7S9O - chains A and P of the 4 polymer chains in the assembly; structure by X-ray diffraction, 2.23 A resolution.

Chain A:
Protein: DNA polymerase beta
Source organism: Homo sapiens
Notes: EC 2.7.7.7, 4.2.99.-
Reference sequence: P06746 (DPOLB_HUMAN); residue numbers follow UniProt; this construct covers 1-335
Chain sequence (335 residues; numbered 1 to 335; the number before each row is that of its first residue):
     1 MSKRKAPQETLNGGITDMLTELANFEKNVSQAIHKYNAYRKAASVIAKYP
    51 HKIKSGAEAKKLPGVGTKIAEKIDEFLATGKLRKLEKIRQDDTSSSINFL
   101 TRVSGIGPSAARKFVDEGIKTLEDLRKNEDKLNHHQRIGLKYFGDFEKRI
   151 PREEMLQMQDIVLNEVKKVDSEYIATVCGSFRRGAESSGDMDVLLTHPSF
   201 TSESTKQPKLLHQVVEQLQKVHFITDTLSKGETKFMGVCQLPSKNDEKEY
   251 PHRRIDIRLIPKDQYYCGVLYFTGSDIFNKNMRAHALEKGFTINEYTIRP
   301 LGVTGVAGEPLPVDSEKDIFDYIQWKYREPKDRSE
Disordered / not traced: 1-6, 205-206
Bound ions: Na+ site 1: Thr-101, Val-103, Ile-106 (shared with DG9(P) of chain P); Na+ site 2 near Thr-101 (its only coordinating residue here); Na+ site 3: Ile-106 (shared with DG9(P) of chain P)
UniProt features mapped onto this chain:
  - region: Arg-183 to Asp-192 (DNA-binding)
  - active site: Lys-72 (Nucleophile)
  - binding site (K(+)): Lys-60, Leu-62, Val-65, Thr-101, Val-103, Ile-106
  - binding site (Na(+)): Lys-60, Leu-62, Val-65, Thr-101, Val-103, Ile-106
  - binding site (dATP): Arg-149, Ser-180, Arg-183, Gly-189, Asp-190
  - binding site (dCTP): Arg-149, Ser-180, Arg-183, Gly-189, Asp-190
  - binding site (dGTP): Arg-149, Ser-180, Arg-183, Gly-189, Asp-190, Asp-192
  - binding site (dTTP): Arg-149, Ser-180, Arg-183, Gly-189, Asp-190
  - binding site (Mg(2+)): Asp-190, Asp-192, Asp-256
  - modified residue: Lys-72 (N6-acetyllysine), Arg-83 (Omega-N-methylarginine), Arg-152 (Omega-N-methylarginine)
  - cross-link (Glycyl lysine isopeptide (Lys-Gly)): Lys-41 (interchain with G-Cter in ubiquitin), Lys-61 (interchain with G-Cter in ubiquitin), Lys-81 (interchain with G-Cter in ubiquitin)
  - natural variant: Leu-22 (L22P: Found in a gastric cancer sample; uncertain significance), Tyr-39 (Y39C: Found in a gastric cancer sample; uncertain significance), Gly-118 (G118V: Decreased DNA-directed DNA polymerase activity), Arg-137 (R137Q: Decreased function in base-excision repair), Arg-149 (R149I: Decreased DNA-directed DNA polymerase activity), Asp-160 (D160N: Found in a gastric cancer sample; uncertain significance), Cys-239 (C239R: Found in a gastric cancer sample; uncertain significance), Lys-289 (K289M: Found in a colon cancer sample; uncertain significance), Asn-294 (N294D: Found in a gastric cancer sample; uncertain significance), Glu-295 (E295K: Found in a gastric cancer sample; uncertain significance)
  - mutagenesis: Phe-25 (F25W: No effect on 5'-dRP lyase activity. Decreased ssDNA binding), His-34 (H34G: Decreased 5'-dRP lyase activity. Decreased ssDNA binding), Lys-35 (K35A: Decreased 5'-dRP lyase activity. Decreased ssDNA binding. Loss of 5'-dRP lyase activity; when associated with A-68 and A-72. Decreased ssDNA binding; when associated with A-68 and A-72 ...), Tyr-39 (Y39F: No effect on 5'-dRP lyase activity; Y39Q: Abolishes DNA polymerase and 5'-dRP lyase activity), Lys-41 (K41R: Abolishes ubiquitination; when associated with R-61 and R-81), Lys-60 (K60A: Decreased 5'-dRP lyase activity. Decreased ssDNA binding), Lys-61 (K61R: Abolishes ubiquitination; when associated with R-41 and R-81), Lys-68 (K68A: No effect on 5'-dRP lyase activity. Decreased ssDNA binding. Loss of 5'-dRP lyase activity; when associated with A-35 and A-72. Decreased ssDNA binding; when associated with A-35 and A-72 ...), Glu-71 (E71Q: No effect on 5'-dRP lyase activity. No effect on structure shown by circular dichroism. No effect on ssDNA binding), Lys-72 (K72A: Severely reduced 5'-dRP lyase activity. Does not affect ssDNA binding. Loss of 5'-dRP lyase activity; when associated with A-35 and A-68. Decreased ssDNA binding ...), Glu-75 (E75A: Slightly decreased 5'-dRP lyase activity. Decreased ssDNA binding. No effect on structure shown by circular dichroism), Lys-81 (K81R: Abolishes ubiquitination; when associated with R-41 and R-61), 5 further mutagenesis entries in UniProt

Chain P:
Molecule: 10-nt DNA strand
Sequence (10 nucleotides; numbered 1 to 10; the number before each row is that of its first residue):
     1 GCTGATGCGA
Bound ions: Na+ site 1: DG9 (shared with Thr-101(A), Val-103(A), Ile-106(A) of chain A)

Chain A / chain P interface:
Residue-residue contacts (15):
  Val-103(A) / DG9(P)  phosphate contact
  Ser-104(A) / DG9(P)  phosphate contact
  Gly-105(A) / DC8(P)  sugar contact
  Gly-105(A) / DG9(P)  hydrogen bond to the phosphate
  Ile-106(A) / DG9(P)  phosphate contact
  Gly-107(A) / DC8(P)  hydrogen bond to the phosphate
  Gly-107(A) / DG9(P)  phosphate contact
  Pro-108(A) / DC8(P)  phosphate contact
  Ser-109(A) / DG7(P)  phosphate contact
  Ser-109(A) / DC8(P)  hydrogen bond to the phosphate
  Ala-110(A) / DC8(P)  hydrogen bond to the phosphate
  Asp-190(A) / DA10(P)  phosphate contact
  Lys-234(A) / DG9(P)  base contact
  Arg-254(A) / DA10(P)  salt bridge to the phosphate
  Asp-256(A) / DA10(P)  sugar contact
Other interface residues (no listed pair), chain A (14 interface residues in all): His-135, Met-236

Overview:
14 residues of chain A and 4 residues of chain P are in contact; the contacts include 4 hydrogen bonds and 1
salt bridge. Polar pairs include Gly-105(A)/DG9(P), Gly-107(A)/DC8(P) and Ser-109(A)/DC8(P).
Here chain A is DNA polymerase beta (Homo sapiens) and chain P is a 10-nt DNA strand. Entry 7S9O (Binary
complex of DNA Polymerase Beta with Ring open Intermediate Fapy-dG in the template position) was determined by
X-ray diffraction together with 7S9J, 7S9K, 7S9L, 7S9M, 7S9N, 7S9P and 7S9Q from the same study.
